7XHN - chains I and L of the 20 polymer chains in the assembly; structure by electron microscopy, 3.71 A resolution.

# Chain I
Name: Centromere protein I
From: Homo sapiens
UniProtKB: Q92674 (CENPI_HUMAN); residue numbers follow UniProt; this construct covers 1-756
Chain sequence (756 residues; each row starts with the number of its first residue):
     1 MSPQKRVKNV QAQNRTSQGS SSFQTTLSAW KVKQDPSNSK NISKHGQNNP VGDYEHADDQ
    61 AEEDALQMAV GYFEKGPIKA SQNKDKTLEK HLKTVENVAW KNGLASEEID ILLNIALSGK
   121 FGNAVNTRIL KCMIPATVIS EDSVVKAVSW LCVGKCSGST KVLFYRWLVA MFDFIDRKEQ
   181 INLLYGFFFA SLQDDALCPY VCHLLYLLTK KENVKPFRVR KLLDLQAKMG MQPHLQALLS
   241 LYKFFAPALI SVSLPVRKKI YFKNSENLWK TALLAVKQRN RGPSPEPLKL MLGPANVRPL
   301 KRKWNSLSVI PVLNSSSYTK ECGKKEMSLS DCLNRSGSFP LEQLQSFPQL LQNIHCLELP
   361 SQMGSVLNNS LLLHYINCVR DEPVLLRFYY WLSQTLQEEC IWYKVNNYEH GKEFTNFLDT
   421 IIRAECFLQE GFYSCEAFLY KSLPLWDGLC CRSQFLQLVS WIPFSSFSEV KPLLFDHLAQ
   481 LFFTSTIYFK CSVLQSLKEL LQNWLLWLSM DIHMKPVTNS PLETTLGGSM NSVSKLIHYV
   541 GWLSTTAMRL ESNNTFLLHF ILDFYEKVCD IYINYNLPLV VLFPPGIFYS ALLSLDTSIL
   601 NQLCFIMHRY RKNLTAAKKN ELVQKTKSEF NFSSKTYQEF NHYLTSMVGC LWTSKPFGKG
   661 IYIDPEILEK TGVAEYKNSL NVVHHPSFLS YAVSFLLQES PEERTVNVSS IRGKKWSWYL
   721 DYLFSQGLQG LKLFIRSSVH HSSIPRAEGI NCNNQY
Disordered / not traced: 1-61, 253-259, 284-364, 516-525, 622-630, 652-684, 696-714, 738-756

# Chain L
Name: Centromere protein L
From: Homo sapiens
UniProtKB: Q8N0S6 (CENPL_HUMAN); residue numbers follow UniProt; this construct covers 1-344
Chain sequence (344 residues; row label = number of the first residue in the row):
     1 MDSYSAPEST PSASSRPEDY FIGATPLQKR LESVRKQSSF ILTPPRRKIP QCSQLQEDVD
    61 PQKVAFLLHK QWTLYSLTPL YKFSYSNLKE YSRLLNAFIV AEKQKGLAVE VGEDFNIKVI
   121 FSTLLGMKGT QRDPEAFLVQ IVSKSQLPSE NREGKVLWTG WFCCVFGDSL LETVSEDFTC
   181 LPLFLANGAE SNTAIIGTWF QKTFDCYFSP LAINAFNLSW MAAMWTACKM DHYVATTEFL
   241 WSVPCSPQSL DISFAIHPED AKALWDSVHK TPGEVTQEEV DLFMDCLYSH FHRHFKIHLS
   301 ATRLVRVSTS VASAHTDGKI KILCHKYLIG VLAYLTELAI FQIE
Disordered / not traced: 1-24, 106-115, 144-151
Swiss-Prot annotation at these positions:
  - modified residue: Ser39 (Phosphoserine), Thr43 (Phosphothreonine), Ser53 (Phosphoserine)
From the paper describing this entry:
  - mutagenesis - K155A/R306A/K319A/K321A, K155E/R306E/K319E/K321E: decreased localization

# Chain I / chain L interface
Pairs across the interface (47; chain I residue first):
  Gln226(I) - Gln104(L)
  Met231(I) - Gln104(L)
  Gln236(I) - Gln104(L)
  Ala248(I) - Arg93(L)
  Ile250(I) - Ala97(L)
  Ile250(I) - Phe98(L)  hydrophobic
  Ile250(I) - Ala101(L)
  Val252(I) - Glu102(L)
  Val252(I) - Lys105(L)
  Glu382(I) - Pro26(L)
  Pro383(I) - Tyr81(L)
  Pro383(I) - Phe178(L)
  Leu385(I) - Leu27(L)
  Leu386(I) - Leu27(L)  hydrophobic
  Leu386(I) - Val174(L)  hydrophobic
  Leu386(I) - Phe178(L)  hydrophobic
  Arg387(I) - Tyr81(L)
  Arg387(I) - Phe178(L)
  Arg387(I) - Asp205(L)  salt bridge
  Tyr389(I) - Arg30(L)
  Tyr389(I) - Val34(L)
  Tyr390(I) - Arg30(L)  hydrogen bond
  Tyr390(I) - Thr78(L)
  Tyr390(I) - Pro79(L)
  Tyr390(I) - Leu170(L)
  Tyr390(I) - Ile343(L)  hydrophobic
  Trp391(I) - Tyr207(L)
  Gln394(I) - Thr78(L)
  Gln394(I) - Tyr207(L)
  Gln394(I) - Ser209(L)  hydrogen bond
  Gln394(I) - Gln342(L)
  Gln394(I) - Ile343(L)
  Gln397(I) - Gln342(L)  hydrogen bond (side chain-backbone)
  Glu398(I) - Phe208(L)
  Glu398(I) - Ser209(L)  hydrogen bond
  Tyr433(I) - Leu27(L)  hydrophobic
  Tyr433(I) - Leu31(L)  hydrophobic
  Glu436(I) - Leu31(L)
  Glu436(I) - Arg35(L)  salt bridge
  Ala437(I) - Val34(L)  hydrophobic
  Tyr440(I) - Arg35(L)  hydrogen bond
  Lys441(I) - Glu344(L)
  Glu469(I) - Glu32(L)
  Glu469(I) - Arg35(L)
  Leu473(I) - Arg35(L)
  Leu473(I) - Ser38(L)
  Leu473(I) - Ser39(L)
Interface residues without a listed pair, chain I (28 interface residues in all): Lys243, Pro247, Ser251, Ser465
Interface residues without a listed pair, chain L (35 interface residues in all): Gln37, Ser76, Leu94, Ser175, Asp177, Lys202

# In short
28 residues of chain I face 35 of chain L across their interface, with 5 hydrogen bonds and 2 salt bridges.
Among the polar pairs are Arg387(I)-Asp205(L), Glu436(I)-Arg35(L) and Tyr390(I)-Arg30(L). From the paper:
K155A/R306A/K319A/K321A and K155E/R306E/K319E/K321E of chain L reduce localization.
Here chain I is Centromere protein I and chain L is Centromere protein L, both from Homo sapiens. Entry 7XHN
(Structure of human inner kinetochore CCAN-DNA complex) was determined by electron microscopy (same
publication as 7XHO).
